PDB entry 1UPM | X-ray diffraction, 2.30 A resolution | chains H and M of the 16 polymer chains in the assembly

# Chain H
Protein: Ribulose bisphosphate carboxylase large chain
Organism: Spinacia oleracea
Notes: EC 4.1.1.39
Reference sequence: P00875 (RBL_SPIOL); residues 1-475 here = UniProt positions 1-475
Sequence (475 residues; each row starts with the number of its first residue):
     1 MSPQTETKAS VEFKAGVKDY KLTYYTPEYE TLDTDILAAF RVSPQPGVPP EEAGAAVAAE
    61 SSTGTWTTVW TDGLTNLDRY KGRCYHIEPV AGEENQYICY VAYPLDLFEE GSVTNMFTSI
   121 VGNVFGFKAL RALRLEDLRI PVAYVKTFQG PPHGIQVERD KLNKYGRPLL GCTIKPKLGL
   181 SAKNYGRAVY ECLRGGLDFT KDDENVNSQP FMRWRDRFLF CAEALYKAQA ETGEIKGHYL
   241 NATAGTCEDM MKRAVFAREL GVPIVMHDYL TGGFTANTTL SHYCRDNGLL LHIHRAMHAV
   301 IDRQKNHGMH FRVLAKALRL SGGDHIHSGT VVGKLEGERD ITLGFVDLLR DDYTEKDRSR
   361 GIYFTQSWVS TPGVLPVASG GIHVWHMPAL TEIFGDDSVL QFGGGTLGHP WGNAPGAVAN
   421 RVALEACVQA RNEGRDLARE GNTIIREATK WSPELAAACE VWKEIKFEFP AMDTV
Not modelled in the structure: 1-8
Modified positions: K201 (lysine nz-carboxylic acid; KCX)
Ion coordination: Ca2+: K201, D203, E204 (together with 2-carboxyarabinitol-1,5-diphosphate)
Residues lining bound ligands:
  - 2-carboxyarabinitol-1,5-diphosphate (CAP), molecule 1: E60, T65, W66, N123
  - 2-carboxyarabinitol-1,5-diphosphate (CAP), molecule 2: T173, K175, K177, K201, D203, E204, H294, R295, H298, H327, K334, L335, S379, G380, G381, Q401, F402, G403, G404
UniProt features mapped onto this chain:
  - active site (Proton acceptor): K175, H294
  - binding site (substrate): T65, N123, T173, K177, E204, H294, R295, H327, K334, S379, G381, G403, G404
  - binding site (Mg(2+)): K201, D203, E204
  - site: K14 (Not N6-methylated), K334 (Transition state stabilizer)
  - modified residue: P3 (N-acetylproline), K201 (N6-carboxylysine)

# Chain M
Protein: Ribulose bisphosphate carboxylase small chain
Organism: Spinacia oleracea
Notes: EC 4.1.1.39
Reference sequence: Q43832 (RBS2_SPIOL); residues 1-123 here correspond to UniProt positions 58-180 (UniProt number = residue number + 57)
Sequence (123 residues; row label = number of the first residue in the row):
     1 MQVWPILNLK KYETLSYLPP LTTDQLARQV DYLLNNKWVP CLEFETDHGF VYREHHNSPG
    61 YYDGRYWTMW KLPMFGCTDP AQVLNELEEC KKEYPNAFIR IIGFDSNREV QCISFIAYKP
   121 AGY
Sequence notes: conflict Q2 (Lys59 in Q43832), I6 (Thr63 in Q43832), L7 (Gln64 in Q43832), L9 (Met66 in Q43832), K11 (Arg68 in Q43832), E109 (Gln166 in Q43832), I113 (Val170 in Q43832)

# How chain H and chain M interact
Contacting residue pairs (17; chain H residue first):
  S10(H) - F75(M)
  S10(H) - G76(M)  hydrogen bond (side chain-backbone)
  V11(H) - F75(M)
  E12(H) - F75(M)
  F13(H) - L72(M)  hydrophobic
  W70(H) - M69(M)  hydrophobic
  W70(H) - L72(M)
  W70(H) - P73(M)
  W70(H) - F75(M)
  G73(H) - F75(M)
  G73(H) - S106(M)
  L74(H) - S106(M)
  L74(H) - E109(M)
  T75(H) - S106(M)
  T75(H) - E109(M)
  N76(H) - S106(M)  hydrogen bond (backbone-backbone)
  N76(H) - N107(M)  hydrogen bond
Also at the interface, not in a pair above, chain M (10 interface residues in all): V39, F104

# Overview
9 residues of chain H and 10 residues of chain M are in contact; the contacts include 3 hydrogen bonds. Among
the polar pairs are S10(H)-G76(M), N76(H)-N107(M) and N76(H)-S106(M). Bound to chain H:
2-carboxyarabinitol-1,5-diphosphate.
Here chain H is Ribulose bisphosphate carboxylase large chain and chain M is Ribulose bisphosphate carboxylase
small chain, both from Spinacia oleracea. Entry 1UPM (Activated spinach rubisco complexed with
2-carboxyarabinitol 2 bisphosphat and CA2+) was determined by X-ray diffraction, deposited together with 1UPP.
